PDB entry 1TLY | X-ray diffraction, 3.01 A resolution | chain A

[Chain A]
Molecule: Nucleoside-specific channel-forming protein tsx
Organism: Escherichia coli
Reference sequence: P0A927 (TSX_ECOLI); residues 1-272 here correspond to UniProt positions 23-294 (UniProt number = residue number + 22)
Sequence (278 residues; numbered 1 to 278; the number before each row is that of its first residue):
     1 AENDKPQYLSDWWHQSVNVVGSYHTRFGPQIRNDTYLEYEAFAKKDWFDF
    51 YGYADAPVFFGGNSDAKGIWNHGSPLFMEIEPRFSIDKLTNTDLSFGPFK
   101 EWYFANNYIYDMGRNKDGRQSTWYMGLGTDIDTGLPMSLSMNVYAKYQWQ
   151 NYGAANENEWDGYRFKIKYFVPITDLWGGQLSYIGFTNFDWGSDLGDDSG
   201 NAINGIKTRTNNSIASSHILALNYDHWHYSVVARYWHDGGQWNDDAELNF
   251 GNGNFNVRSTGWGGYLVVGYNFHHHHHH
Disordered / not traced: 1-8, 59-74, 276-278
Differences from the reference sequence: expression tag (273-278)
What the authors report for this chain:
  - contacts within the chain: Ser217-Arg234 (hydrogen bond)

[Summary]
From the paper: contacts within the chain involving Ser217 and Arg234.
Chain A is Nucleoside-specific channel-forming protein tsx (Escherichia coli); the structure, Tsx structure,
was determined by X-ray diffraction (same publication as 1TLW and 1TLZ).
